PDB entry 8RAS | electron microscopy, 2.62 A resolution | chains F and X of the 23 polymer chains in the assembly

== Chain F ==
Protein: PAP1
Source organism: Sinapis alba
Chain sequence (911 residues; numbered 1 to 911; the number before each row is that of its first residue):
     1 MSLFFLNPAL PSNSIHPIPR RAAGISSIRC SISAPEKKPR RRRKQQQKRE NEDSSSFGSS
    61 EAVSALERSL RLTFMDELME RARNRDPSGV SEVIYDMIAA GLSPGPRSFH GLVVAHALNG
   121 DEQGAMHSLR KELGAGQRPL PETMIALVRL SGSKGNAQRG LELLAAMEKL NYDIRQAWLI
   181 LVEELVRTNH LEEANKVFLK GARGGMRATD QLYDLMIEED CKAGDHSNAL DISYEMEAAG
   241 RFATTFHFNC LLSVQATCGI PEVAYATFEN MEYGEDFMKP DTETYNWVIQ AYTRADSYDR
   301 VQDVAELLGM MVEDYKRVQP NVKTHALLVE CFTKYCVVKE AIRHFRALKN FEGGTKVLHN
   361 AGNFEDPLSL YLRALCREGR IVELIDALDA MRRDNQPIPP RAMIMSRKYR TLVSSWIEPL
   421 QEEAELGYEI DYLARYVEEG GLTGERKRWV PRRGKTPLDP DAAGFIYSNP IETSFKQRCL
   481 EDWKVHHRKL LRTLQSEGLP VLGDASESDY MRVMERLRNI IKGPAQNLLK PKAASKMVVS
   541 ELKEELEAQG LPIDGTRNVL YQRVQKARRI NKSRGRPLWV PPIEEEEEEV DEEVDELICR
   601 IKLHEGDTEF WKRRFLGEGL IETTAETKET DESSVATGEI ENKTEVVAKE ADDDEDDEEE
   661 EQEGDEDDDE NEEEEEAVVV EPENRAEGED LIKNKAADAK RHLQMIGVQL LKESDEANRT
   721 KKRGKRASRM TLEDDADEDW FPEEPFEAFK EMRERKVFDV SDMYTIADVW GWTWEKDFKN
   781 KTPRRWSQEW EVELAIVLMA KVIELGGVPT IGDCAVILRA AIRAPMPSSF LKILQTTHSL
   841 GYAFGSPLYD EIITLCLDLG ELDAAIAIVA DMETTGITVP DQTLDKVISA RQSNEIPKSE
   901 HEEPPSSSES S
Disordered / not traced: 1-62, 497-540, 572-601, 617-739, 818-834, 845-911

== Chain X ==
Molecule: 81-nt DNA strand
Sequence (81 nucleotides; row label = number of the first residue in the row):
     1 TTATTTGGTT CCTAAAATGG AGGTCAGTAC GTCCTATCGA TCTTCGGACT GCAATTTTAG
    61 AGAGACGCGA AAGCGAAAGC C
Disordered / not traced: 1-30, 37-45, 71-81

== Interface between chain F and chain X ==
Pairs across the interface - 10 pairs, chain F then chain X:
  Glu-541(F) / DG64(X)  base contact
  Glu-541(F) / DA65(X)  hydrogen bond to the base
  Glu-541(F) / DC66(X)  hydrogen bond to the base
  Leu-542(F) / DG64(X)  sugar contact
  Leu-542(F) / DA65(X)  phosphate contact
  Glu-544(F) / DA63(X)  phosphate contact
  Glu-544(F) / DG64(X)  phosphate contact
  Glu-545(F) / DG64(X)  hydrogen bond to the phosphate
  Val-564(F) / DA65(X)  phosphate contact
  Gln-565(F) / DA65(X)  hydrogen bond to the phosphate

== Overview ==
6 residues of chain F and 4 residues of chain X are in contact, with 4 hydrogen bonds. Among the polar pairs
are Glu-541(F)/DA65(X), Glu-541(F)/DC66(X) and Glu-545(F)/DG64(X).
Chain F is PAP1 (Sinapis alba) and chain X is an 81-nt DNA strand; the structure, Plastid-encoded RNA
polymerase transcription elongation complex, was determined by electron microscopy (same publication as 8R5O,
8R6S and 8RDJ).
